Entry 4GCB (X-ray diffraction, 1.80 A resolution); this record covers chain A.

# Chain A
Protein: Lysozyme C
From: Gallus gallus
Notes: EC 3.2.1.17
UniProt: P00698 (LYSC_CHICK); residues 1-129 here correspond to UniProt positions 19-147 (UniProt number = residue number + 18)
Chain sequence (129 residues; row label = number of the first residue in the row):
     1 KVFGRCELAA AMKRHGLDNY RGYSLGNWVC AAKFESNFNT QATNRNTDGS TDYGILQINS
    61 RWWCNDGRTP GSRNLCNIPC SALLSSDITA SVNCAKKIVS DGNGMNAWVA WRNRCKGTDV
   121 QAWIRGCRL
Disulfides: Cys6-Cys127, Cys30-Cys115, Cys64-Cys80, Cys76-Cys94
Ion coordination: platinum (II) ion near Arg14 (its only coordinating residue here); Cisplatin Pt site 1 near His15 (its only coordinating residue here)
Ligand contacts:
  - Cisplatin (CPT), molecule 1: Arg14, His15, Thr89, Val92, Asn93
  - Cisplatin (CPT), molecule 2: Arg14, His15, Asp87
Curated features (UniProtKB/Swiss-Prot):
  - active site: Glu35, Asp52
  - binding site (substrate): Asp101

# Overview
Bound to chain A: Cisplatin. From UniProt: active-site residues Glu35 and Asp52 and substrate-binding residue
Asp101.
Chain A is Lysozyme C (Gallus gallus); the structure, 100K X-ray diffraction study of a 6-fold molar excess of
a cisplatin/carboplatin mixture binding to HEWL, was determined by X-ray diffraction, deposited together with
4GCC, 4GCD, 4GCE and 4GCF.
